Entry 1XE4 (X-ray diffraction, 1.95 A resolution); this record covers chain A.

== Chain A ==
Name: FemX
Source organism: Weissella viridescens
Notes: EC 2.3.2.10
UniProtKB: Q9EY50 (Q9EY50_LACVI); residues 1-335 here correspond to UniProt positions 2-336 (UniProt number = residue number + 1)
Sequence (335 residues; numbered 1 to 335; the number before each row is that of its first residue):
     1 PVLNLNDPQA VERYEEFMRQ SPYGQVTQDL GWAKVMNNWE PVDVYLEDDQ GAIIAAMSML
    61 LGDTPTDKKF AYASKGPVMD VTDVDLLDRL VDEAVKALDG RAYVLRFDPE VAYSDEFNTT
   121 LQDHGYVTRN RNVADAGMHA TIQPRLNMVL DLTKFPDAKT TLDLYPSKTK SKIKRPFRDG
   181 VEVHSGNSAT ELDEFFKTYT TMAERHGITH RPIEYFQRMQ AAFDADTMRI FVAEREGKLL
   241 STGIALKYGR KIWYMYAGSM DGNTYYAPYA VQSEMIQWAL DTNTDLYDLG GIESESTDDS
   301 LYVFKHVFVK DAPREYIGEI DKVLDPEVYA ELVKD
Construct notes: engineered mutation Met36 (Lys37 in Q9EY50)
Metal / ion sites: Mg2+: Leu280, Asn283
Swiss-Prot annotation at these positions:
  - binding site (substrate): Tyr103, Arg211, Tyr215, Tyr256
  - site (Important for catalytic activity): Asp108, Glu319

== Summary ==
Leu280 and Asn283 form the Mg2+ site. UniProt lists 4 substrate-binding residues.
Chain A is FemX (Weissella viridescens); the structure, Crystal Structure of Weissella viridescens FemX (K36M)
Mutant, was determined by X-ray diffraction (same publication as 1XF8 and 1XIX).
